PDB entry 6N1W | electron microscopy, 4.20 A resolution (low resolution: residue-level contacts below are approximate; hydrogen-bond / salt-bridge calls are withheld) | chains 2 and r of the 24 polymer chains in the assembly

# Chain 2
Name: Envelope glycoprotein gp120
Source organism: Human immunodeficiency virus 1
Reference sequence: Q2N0S6 (Q2N0S6_9HIV1); the construct lacks a stretch of the UniProt sequence and is renumbered around it, so the offset changes along the chain: 31-141 = UniProt 30-140; 150-185 = UniProt 141-176; 187-309 = UniProt 186-308; 312-321 = UniProt 309-318; 2 more segments
Amino-acid sequence (473 residues; each row starts with the number of its first residue; note: 12 numbers in that range are skipped by the numbering (no residue carries them; nothing is unmodelled there); a row labelled like 185A-185I holds insertion residues (185A, then the next letters in order)):
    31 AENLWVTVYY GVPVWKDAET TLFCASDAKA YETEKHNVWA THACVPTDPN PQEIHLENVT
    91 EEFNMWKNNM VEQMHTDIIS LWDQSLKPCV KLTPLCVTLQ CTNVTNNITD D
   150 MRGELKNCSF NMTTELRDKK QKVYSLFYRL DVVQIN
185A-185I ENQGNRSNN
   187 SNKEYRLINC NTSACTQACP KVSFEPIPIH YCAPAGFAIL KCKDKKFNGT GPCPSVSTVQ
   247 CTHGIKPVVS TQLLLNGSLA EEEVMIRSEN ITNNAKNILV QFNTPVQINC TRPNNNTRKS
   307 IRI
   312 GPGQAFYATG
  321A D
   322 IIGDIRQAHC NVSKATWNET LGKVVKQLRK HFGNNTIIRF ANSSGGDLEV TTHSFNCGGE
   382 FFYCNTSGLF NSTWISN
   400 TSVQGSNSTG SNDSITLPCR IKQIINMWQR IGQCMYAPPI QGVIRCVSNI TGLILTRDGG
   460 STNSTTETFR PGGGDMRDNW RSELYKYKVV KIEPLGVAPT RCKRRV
Disordered / not traced: 185A-185I, 400-410
Cystine bridges: Cys119-Cys205, Cys131-Cys157, Cys201-Cys433, Cys218-Cys247, Cys228-Cys239, Cys296-Cys331, Cys378-Cys445, Cys385-Cys418
Glycans and other covalent adducts: N-acetylglucosamine (NAG) linked to Asn133, Asn156, Asn160, Asn197, Asn234, Asn262, Asn295, Asn301, Asn355, Asn363, Asn386, Asn392; glycan linked to Asn137, Asn276, Asn332
Differences from the reference sequence: conflict Cys201 (Ile200 in Q2N0S6), Asn332 (Thr330 in Q2N0S6), Cys433 (Ala430 in Q2N0S6), Cys501 (Ala498 in Q2N0S6)

# Chain r
Name: VRC03 Light chain
Source organism: Homo sapiens
Amino-acid sequence (102 residues; numbered 1 to 102; the number before each row is that of its first residue):
     1 EIVLTQSPGI LSLSPGETAT LFCKASQGGN AMTWYQKRRG QVPRLLIYDT SRRASGVPDR
    61 FVGSGSGTDF FLTINKLDRE DFAVYYCQQF EFFGLGSELE VH

# Chain 2 / chain r interface
Pairs across the interface (11):
  Asn276(2) with Asn30(r); Phe90(r)
  Thr278(2) with Asn30(r); Phe90(r)
  Asn280(2) with Glu91(r)
  Gly459(2) with Glu91(r); Phe92(r)
  Ser460(2) with Glu1(r); Phe92(r)
  Thr461(2) with Glu1(r)
  Asn462(2) with Glu1(r)
Other interface residues (no listed pair), chain 2 (9 interface residues in all): Asn279, Ser463
Other interface residues (no listed pair), chain r (6 interface residues in all): Gln27

# In short
9 residues of chain 2 face 6 of chain r across their interface. N-acetylglucosamine is covalently linked to
Asn133(2), Asn156(2), Asn160(2), Asn197(2), Asn234(2) and Asn262(2) and 6 more.
Here chain 2 is Envelope glycoprotein gp120 (Human immunodeficiency virus 1) and chain r is VRC03 Light chain
(Homo sapiens). Entry 6N1W (Cryo-EM structure at 4.2 A resolution of vaccine-elicited antibody DFPH-a.15 in
complex with HIV-1 Env BG505 ...) was determined by electron microscopy, deposited together with 6MPH, 6MQC,
6MQE, 6MQM, 6MQR, 6N16 and 4 further entries.
